7M7H - chains B and A of the 6 polymer chains in the assembly; structure by electron microscopy, 4.10 A resolution (low resolution: residue-level contacts below are approximate; hydrogen-bond / salt-bridge calls are withheld).

== Chain B (and A) ==
Molecule: EryAI, 6-deoxyerythronolide-B synthase EryA3, modules 5 and 6 chimera
From: Saccharopolyspora erythraea
Notes: EC 2.3.1.94; fragment: EryA1  + EryA3; chain A of this document is another copy of the same molecule, construct and numbering; everything in this record applies to it too
UniProtKB: chimeric construct of Q5UNP6, Q03133: residues 32-1485 from Q5UNP6 (Q5UNP6_SACER) positions 557-2010 (UniProt number = residue number + 525); residues 1491-1767 from Q03133 positions 2896-3172 (UniProt number = residue number + 1405)
Amino-acid sequence (1784 residues; numbered 1 to 1784; the number before each row is that of its first residue):
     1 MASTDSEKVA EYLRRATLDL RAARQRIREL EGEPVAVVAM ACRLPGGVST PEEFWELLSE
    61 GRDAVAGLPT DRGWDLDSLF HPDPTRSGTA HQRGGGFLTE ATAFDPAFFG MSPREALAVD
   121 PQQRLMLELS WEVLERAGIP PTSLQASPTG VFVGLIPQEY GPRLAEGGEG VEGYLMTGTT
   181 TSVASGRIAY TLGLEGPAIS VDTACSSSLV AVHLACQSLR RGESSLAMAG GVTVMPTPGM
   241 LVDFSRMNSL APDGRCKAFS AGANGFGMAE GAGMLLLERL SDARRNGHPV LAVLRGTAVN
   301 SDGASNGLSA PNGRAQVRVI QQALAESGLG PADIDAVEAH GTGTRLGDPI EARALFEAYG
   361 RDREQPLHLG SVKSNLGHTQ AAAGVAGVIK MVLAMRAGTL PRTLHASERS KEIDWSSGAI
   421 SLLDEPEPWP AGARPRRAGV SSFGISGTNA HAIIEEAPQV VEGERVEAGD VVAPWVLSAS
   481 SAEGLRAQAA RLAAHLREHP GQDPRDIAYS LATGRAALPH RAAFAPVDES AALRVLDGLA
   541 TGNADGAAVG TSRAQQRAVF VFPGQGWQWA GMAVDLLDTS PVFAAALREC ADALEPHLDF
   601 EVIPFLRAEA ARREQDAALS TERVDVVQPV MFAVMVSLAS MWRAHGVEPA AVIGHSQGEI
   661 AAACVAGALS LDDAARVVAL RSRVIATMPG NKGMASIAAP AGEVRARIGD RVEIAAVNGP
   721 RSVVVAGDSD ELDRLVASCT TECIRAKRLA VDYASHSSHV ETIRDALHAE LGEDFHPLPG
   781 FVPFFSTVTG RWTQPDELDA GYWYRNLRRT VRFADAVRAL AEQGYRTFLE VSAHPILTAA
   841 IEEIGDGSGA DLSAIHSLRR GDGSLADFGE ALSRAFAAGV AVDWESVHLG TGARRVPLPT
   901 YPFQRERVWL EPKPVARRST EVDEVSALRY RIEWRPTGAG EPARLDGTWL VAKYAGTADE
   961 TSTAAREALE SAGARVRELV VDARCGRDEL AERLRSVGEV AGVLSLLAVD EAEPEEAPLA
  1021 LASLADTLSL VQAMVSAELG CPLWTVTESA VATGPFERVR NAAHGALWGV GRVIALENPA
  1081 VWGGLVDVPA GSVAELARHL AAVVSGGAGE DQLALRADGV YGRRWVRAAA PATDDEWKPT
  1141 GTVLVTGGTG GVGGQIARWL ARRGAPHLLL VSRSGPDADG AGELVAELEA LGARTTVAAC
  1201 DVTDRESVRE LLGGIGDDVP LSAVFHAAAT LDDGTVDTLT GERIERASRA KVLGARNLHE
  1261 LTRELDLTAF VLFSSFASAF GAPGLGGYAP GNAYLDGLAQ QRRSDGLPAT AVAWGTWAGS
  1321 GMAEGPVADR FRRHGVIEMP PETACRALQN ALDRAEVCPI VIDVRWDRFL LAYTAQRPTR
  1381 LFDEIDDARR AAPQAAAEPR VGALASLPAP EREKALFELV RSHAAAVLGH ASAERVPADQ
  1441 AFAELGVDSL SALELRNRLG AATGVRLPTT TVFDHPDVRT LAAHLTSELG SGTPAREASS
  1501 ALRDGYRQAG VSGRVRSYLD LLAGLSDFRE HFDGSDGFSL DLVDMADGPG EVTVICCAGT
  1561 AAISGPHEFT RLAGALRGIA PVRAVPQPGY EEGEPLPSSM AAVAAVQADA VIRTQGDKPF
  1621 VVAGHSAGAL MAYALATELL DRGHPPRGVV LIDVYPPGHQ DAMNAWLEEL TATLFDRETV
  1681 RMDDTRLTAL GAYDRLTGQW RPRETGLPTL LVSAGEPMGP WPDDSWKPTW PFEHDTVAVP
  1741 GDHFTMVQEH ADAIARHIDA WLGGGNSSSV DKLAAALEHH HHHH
Unresolved in the structure: 913-937, 1364-1403, 1491-1784 (chain A: 1391-1784)
Differences from the reference sequence: expression tag (1-31, 1768-1784); linker (1486-1490)
Swiss-Prot annotation at these positions:
  - active site: Ser1626 (Nucleophile), His1743 (Proton acceptor)
  - binding site (substrate): Thr1560, Ala1627, Asp1653

== How chain B and chain A interact ==
Pairs across the interface - 250 pairs, chain B then chain A:
  Ser3(B) with Asp5(A)
  Thr4(B) with Asp5(A)
  Asp5(B) with Ser6(A)
  Ser6(B) with Asp5(A); Ser6(A)
  Val9(B) with Ala10(A)
  Tyr12(B) with Leu13(A)
  Leu13(B) with Val9(A); Tyr12(A); Leu13(A); Ala16(A)
  Ala16(B) with Leu13(A); Ala16(A)
  Asp19(B) with Leu20(A); Arg24(A)
  Leu20(B) with Asp19(A); Leu20(A)
  Ala23(B) with Leu20(A); Ile27(A)
  Arg24(B) with Asp19(A)
  Arg26(B) with Ile27(A); Glu31(A)
  Ile27(B) with Ala23(A); Arg26(A); Ile27(A)
  Leu30(B) with Ile27(A); Leu30(A); Glu31(A)
  Ala66(B) with Glu1057(A); Asp1118(A)
  Gly67(B) with Phe1056(A)
  Leu68(B) with Phe1056(A)
  Thr70(B) with Glu933(A); Trp934(A); Arg935(A); Pro936(A); Phe1056(A); Tyr1121(A)
  Asp71(B) with Pro936(A)
  Trp74(B) with Glu933(A)
  Asp75(B) with Arg931(A)
  Leu76(B) with Glu933(A); Pro1055(A); Phe1056(A)
  Asp77(B) with Arg931(A); Pro1055(A); Arg1303(A); Glu1356(A); Val1357(A)
  Phe80(B) with Pro1055(A); Phe1056(A); Arg1303(A)
  His81(B) with Ala1355(A)
  Pro82(B) with Asp1305(A); Gly1306(A); Leu1307(A); Pro1308(A)
  Arg86(B) with Asp1135(A); Asp1353(A); Arg1354(A)
  Ser87(B) with Gly167(A); Gly168(A); Glu172(A)
  Gly88(B) with Ala165(A)
  Arg93(B) with Pro1055(A); Phe1056(A); Arg1303(A); Ser1304(A)
  Met111(B) with Leu308(A)
  Gln145(B) with Ala304(A)
  Ala146(B) with Arg314(A)
  Ile156(B) with Thr180(A); Ser182(A)
  Pro157(B) with Pro157(A); Thr180(A); Thr181(A)
  Glu159(B) with Glu159(A); Arg163(A)
  Gly161(B) with Arg163(A)
  Pro162(B) with Arg163(A)
  Arg163(B) with Glu159(A); Gly161(A); Pro162(A); Arg163(A); Thr237(A)
  Leu164(B) with Gly239(A); Val242(A); Asp243(A)
  Ala165(B) with Gly88(A); Pro238(A); Gly239(A); Val242(A)
  Glu166(B) with Ser87(A)
  Gly167(B) with Ser87(A)
  Gly168(B) with Ser87(A)
  Glu172(B) with Asp243(A); Arg246(A)
  Gly173(B) with Asp243(A); Arg246(A); Met247(A)
  Leu175(B) with Asp243(A)
  Met176(B) with Met240(A); Asp243(A); Phe244(A)
  Thr181(B) with Pro157(A); Asp202(A)
  Ser182(B) with Asp202(A); Thr203(A); Ala204(A); Ser446(A)
  Val183(B) with Ser446(A)
  Gly186(B) with Ser446(A)
  Arg187(B) with Leu308(A)
  Ala189(B) with Ser301(A); Gly303(A)
  Tyr190(B) with Gly303(A); Ala304(A); Ser305(A); Gly307(A); Leu308(A)
  Gly193(B) with Gly303(A); Ala304(A)
  Leu194(B) with Ser301(A); Gly303(A)
  Glu195(B) with Asn300(A); Ser301(A); Arg314(A); Arg318(A)
  Gly196(B) with Ser301(A)
  Pro197(B) with Val299(A)
  Ala198(B) with Thr203(A); Thr448(A)
  Ile199(B) with Val201(A); Thr203(A); Val210(A); Leu214(A)
  Ser200(B) with Val201(A); Asp202(A)
  Val201(B) with Ile199(A); Ser200(A)
  Asp202(B) with Thr181(A); Ser182(A); Ser200(A); Asp202(A)
  Thr203(B) with Ser182(A); Ala198(A)
  Ala204(B) with Ser182(A)
  Val210(B) with Ile199(A)
  His213(B) with Arg221(A); Glu223(A)
  Leu214(B) with Ile199(A); Leu214(A)
  Gln217(B) with Arg221(A)
  Arg221(B) with His213(A); Gln217(A)
  Glu223(B) with His213(A); Val299(A)
  Gly239(B) with Leu164(A); Ala165(A)
  Met240(B) with Leu164(A); Met176(A)
  Asp243(B) with Leu164(A); Glu172(A); Gly173(A); Leu175(A); Met176(A)
  Phe244(B) with Met176(A)
  Arg246(B) with Glu172(A); Gly173(A)
  Met247(B) with Gly173(A); Met176(A)
  Val299(B) with Gly196(A); Pro197(A); Glu223(A)
  Asn300(B) with Gly196(A)
  Ser301(B) with Ala189(A); Leu194(A); Glu195(A); Gly196(A); Ala198(A)
  Asp302(B) with Glu195(A)
  Gly303(B) with Ala189(A); Tyr190(A); Leu194(A); Glu195(A)
  Ala304(B) with Tyr190(A); Gly193(A)
  Ser305(B) with Tyr190(A)
  Gly307(B) with Tyr190(A)
  Leu308(B) with Thr177(A); Val183(A); Gly186(A); Arg187(A); Tyr190(A)
  Asn312(B) with Glu195(A)
  Ala315(B) with Glu195(A)
  Arg318(B) with Glu195(A)
  Gln322(B) with Glu223(A)
  Ser446(B) with Ser182(A); Val183(A); Gly186(A)
  Thr448(B) with Ala198(A)
  Pro912(B) with Arg163(A)
  Arg1127(B) with Arg1333(A)
  Ala1318(B) with Pro1340(A); Glu1342(A)
  Gly1319(B) with Glu1342(A)
  Asp1329(B) with Asp923(A); Ala927(A)
  Arg1330(B) with Ala927(A); Arg1127(A); Asp1387(A)
  Phe1331(B) with Arg1365(A)
  Arg1332(B) with Glu924(A); Asp1363(A); Val1364(A); Arg1365(A)
  Arg1333(B) with Glu924(A); Ala927(A); Leu928(A); Tyr930(A); Arg1127(A); Ile1362(A); Asp1363(A); Val1364(A); Arg1365(A); Trp1366(A)
  His1334(B) with Asp1367(A); Asp1387(A)
  Gly1335(B) with Arg1365(A); Asp1367(A); Arg1368(A)
  Val1336(B) with Arg1365(A); Arg1368(A)
  Ile1337(B) with Gly1335(A); Val1336(A); Ile1337(A); Arg1365(A); Arg1368(A)
  Glu1338(B) with Ile1337(A); Arg1365(A)
  Pro1340(B) with Arg1332(A); Ile1337(A)
  Asp1363(B) with Arg1368(A)
  Asp1448(B) with Asn306(A); Gly307(A); Leu308(A)
  Leu1450(B) with Arg246(A); Met247(A)
  Phe1473(B) with Asn306(A)
Also at the interface, not in a pair above, chain B (131 interface residues in all): Ala10, Thr17, Glu31, Gly73, Thr85, Glu115, Leu155, Gln158, Glu169, Thr180, Pro238, Val242, Ala298, Ser309, Ile445, Glu1324, Leu1453
Also at the interface, not in a pair above, chain A (131 interface residues in all): Thr17, Gln145, Ala146, Ala298, Ala315, Gln322, Pro912, Thr1053, Glu1338

== In short ==
The chain B/chain A interface involves 131 residues from each chain. Curated annotation (UniProt) lists
active-site residues Ser1626(B) and His1743(B) and 3 substrate-binding residues on chain B.
Chain B and chain A are both EryAI, 6-deoxyerythronolide-B synthase EryA3, modules 5 and 6 chimera
(Saccharopolyspora erythraea); the structure, 6-Deoxyerythronolide B synthase (DEBS) module 1 in complex with
antibody fragment 1B2: State 1', was determined by electron microscopy, deposited together with 7M7E, 7M7F,
7M7G, 7M7I and 7M7J.
